Entry 6Q8W (X-ray diffraction, 3.40 A resolution); this record covers chains 4 and 6 of the 16 polymer chains in the assembly.

# Chain 4
Protein: NADH-quinone oxidoreductase subunit 4
Source organism: Thermus thermophilus (strain HB8 / ATCC 27634 / DSM 579)
Notes: EC 1.6.5.11
UniProtKB: Q56220 (NQO4_THET8); residues 1-409 here = UniProt positions 1-409
Sequence (409 residues; each row starts with the number of its first residue):
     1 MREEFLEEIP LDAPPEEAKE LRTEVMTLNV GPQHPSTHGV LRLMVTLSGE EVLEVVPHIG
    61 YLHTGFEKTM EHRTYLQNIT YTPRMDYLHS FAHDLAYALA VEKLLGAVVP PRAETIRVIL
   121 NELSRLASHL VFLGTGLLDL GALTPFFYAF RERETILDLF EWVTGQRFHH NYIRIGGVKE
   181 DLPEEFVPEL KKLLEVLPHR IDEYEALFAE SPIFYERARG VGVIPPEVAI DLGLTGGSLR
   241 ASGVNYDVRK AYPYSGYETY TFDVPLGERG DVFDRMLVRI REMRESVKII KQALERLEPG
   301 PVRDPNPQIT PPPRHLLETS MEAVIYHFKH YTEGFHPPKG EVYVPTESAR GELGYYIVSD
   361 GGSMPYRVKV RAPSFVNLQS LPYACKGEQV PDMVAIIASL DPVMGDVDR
Unresolved in the structure: 1-25
Residues lining bound ligands: Aureothin (HQW): Gln33, His38, Gly39, Tyr87, Leu88, Thr135, Leu138
Reported in the primary citation:
  - binding site for Aureothin: His38, Tyr87
  - catalytic residues: His38, Tyr87 (proposed by the authors, not directly observed)

# Chain 6
Protein: NADH-quinone oxidoreductase subunit 6
Source organism: Thermus thermophilus (strain HB8 / ATCC 27634 / DSM 579)
Notes: EC 1.6.5.11
UniProtKB: Q56218 (NQO6_THET8); residues 1-181 here = UniProt positions 1-181
Sequence (181 residues; each row starts with the number of its first residue):
     1 MALKDLFERD VQELEREGIL FTTLEKLVAW GRSNSLWPAT FGLACCAIEM MASTDARNDL
    61 ARFGSEVFRA SPRQADVMIV AGRLSKKMAP VMRRVWEQMP DPKWVISMGA CASSGGMFNN
   121 YAIVQNVDSV VPVDVYVPGC PPRPEALIYA VMQLQKKVRG QAYNERGERL PPVAAWKRTR
   181 G
Unresolved in the structure: 1-15
Ion coordination: 4Fe-4S cluster Fe: Cys45, Cys46, Cys111, Cys140
Residues lining bound ligands:
  - Aureothin (HQW): Thr40, Gly42, Leu43, Ala44, Ala47, Met51, Glu66, Phe68
  - 4Fe-4S cluster (SF4): Ala44, Cys45, Cys46, Gly82, Arg83, Gly109, Ala110, Cys111, Met117, Phe118, Gly139, Cys140, Pro141
Curated features (UniProtKB/Swiss-Prot):
  - binding site ([4Fe-4S] cluster): Cys45, Cys46, Cys111, Cys140
Reported in the primary citation:
  - binding site for Aureothin: Met51

# How chain 4 and chain 6 interact
Residue-residue contacts (51):
  Pro32(4) - Met88(6)  hydrophobic
  Pro32(4) - Val91(6)  hydrophobic
  Gln33(4) - Gly42(6)
  His34(4) - Phe41(6)
  His34(4) - Ala70(6)
  Val40(4) - Met88(6)  hydrophobic
  Ile59(4) - Lys87(6)  hydrogen bond (backbone-side chain)
  Gly60(4) - Ser85(6)
  Gly60(4) - Lys87(6)
  Tyr61(4) - Ser85(6)
  Tyr61(4) - Lys87(6)
  Tyr61(4) - Met88(6)
  Leu62(4) - Leu43(6)
  Leu62(4) - Arg83(6)
  Leu62(4) - Ser85(6)
  His63(4) - Ser85(6)  hydrogen bond (backbone-side chain)
  His63(4) - Tyr121(6)
  His63(4) - Ala122(6)
  Thr64(4) - Arg83(6)
  Thr64(4) - Phe118(6)
  Thr64(4) - Asn120(6)  hydrogen bond (backbone-side chain)
  Thr64(4) - Ala122(6)
  Thr64(4) - Ile123(6)
  Phe66(4) - Arg83(6)
  Phe66(4) - Phe118(6)  hydrophobic
  Lys68(4) - Tyr121(6)
  Thr69(4) - Asn120(6)  hydrogen bond
  Arg73(4) - Met117(6)  hydrogen bond (side chain-backbone)
  Tyr81(4) - Met117(6)  hydrogen bond (side chain-backbone)
  Tyr81(4) - Phe118(6)  hydrophobic
  Arg84(4) - Arg83(6)  hydrogen bond (backbone-side chain)
  Tyr87(4) - Cys45(6)  hydrophobic
  Tyr87(4) - Ile48(6)  hydrophobic
  Leu88(4) - Ile48(6)  hydrophobic
  Phe147(4) - Thr54(6)
  Phe147(4) - Asp55(6)
  Phe147(4) - Ala56(6)
  Phe150(4) - Ala52(6)  hydrophobic
  Phe150(4) - Asp55(6)
  Glu154(4) - Ala52(6)
  Glu154(4) - Asp55(6)
  Glu154(4) - Arg57(6)  salt bridge
  Asp158(4) - Arg57(6)  salt bridge
  Glu161(4) - Arg143(6)  salt bridge
  Arg167(4) - Arg143(6)
  Phe168(4) - Cys45(6)
  Phe168(4) - Glu49(6)
  Phe168(4) - Pro141(6)  hydrophobic
  His169(4) - Cys45(6)  hydrogen bond
  His169(4) - Cys140(6)
  His169(4) - Pro141(6)
Also at the interface, not in a pair above, chain 4 (34 interface residues in all): Gly65, Thr80, Met85, Phe146, Arg153, Gln166, Gly405, Arg409
Also at the interface, not in a pair above, chain 6 (29 interface residues in all): Ala44, Met51, Val95

# Summary
34 residues of chain 4 face 29 of chain 6 across their interface, with 8 hydrogen bonds and 3 salt bridges.
Polar pairs include Glu154(4)-Arg57(6), Asp158(4)-Arg57(6) and Glu161(4)-Arg143(6). Aureothin is bound between
chain 4 and chain 6. The paper reports catalytic residues His38(4) and Tyr87(4); a binding site for Aureothin
at His38(4), Tyr87(4) and Met51(6).
Chain 4 is NADH-quinone oxidoreductase subunit 4 and chain 6 is NADH-quinone oxidoreductase subunit 6, both
from Thermus thermophilus (strain HB8 / ATCC 27634 / DSM 579); the structure, Respiratory complex I from
Thermus thermophilus with bound Aureothin, was determined by X-ray diffraction, deposited together with 6I0D,
6I1P, 6Q8O, 6Q8X, 6Y11, 6ZIY and 3 further entries.
